PDB entry 6WJL | X-ray diffraction, 3.30 A resolution | chains G and L of the 4 polymer chains in the assembly

# Chain G
Protein: Glypican-2
Organism: Homo sapiens
Reference sequence: Q8N158 (GPC2_HUMAN); residues 23-493 here = UniProt positions 23-493
Chain sequence (482 residues; row label = number of the first residue in the row):
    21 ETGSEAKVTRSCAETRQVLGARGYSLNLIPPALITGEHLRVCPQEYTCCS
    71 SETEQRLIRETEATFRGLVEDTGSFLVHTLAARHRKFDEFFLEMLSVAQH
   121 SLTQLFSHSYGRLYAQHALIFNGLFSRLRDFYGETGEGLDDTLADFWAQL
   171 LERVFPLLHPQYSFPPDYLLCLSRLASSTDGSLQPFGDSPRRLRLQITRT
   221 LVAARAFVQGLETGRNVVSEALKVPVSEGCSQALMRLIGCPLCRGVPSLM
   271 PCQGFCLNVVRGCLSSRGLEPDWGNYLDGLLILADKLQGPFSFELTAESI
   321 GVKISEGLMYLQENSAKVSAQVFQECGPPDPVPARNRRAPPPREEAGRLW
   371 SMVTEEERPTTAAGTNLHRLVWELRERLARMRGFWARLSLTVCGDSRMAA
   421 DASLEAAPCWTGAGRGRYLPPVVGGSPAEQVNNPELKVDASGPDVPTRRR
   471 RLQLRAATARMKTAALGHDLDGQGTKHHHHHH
Disordered / not traced: 21-30, 56-58, 64-66, 348-379, 421-423, 491-502
Differences from the reference sequence: expression tag (21-22, 494-502); engineered mutation Thr55 (Ser in Q8N158), Thr92 (Ser in Q8N158), Thr155 (Ser in Q8N158)
Curated features (UniProtKB/Swiss-Prot):
  - natural variant: Asp200 (D200N: In a breast cancer sample)
Disulfide bonds: Cys32-Cys68, Cys62-Cys260, Cys69-Cys263, Cys191-Cys346, Cys250-Cys283, Cys272-Cys429, Cys276-Cys413

# Chain L
Protein: D3 Fab Light Chain
Organism: Homo sapiens
Notes: antibody fragment or engineered binder
Chain sequence (214 residues; row label = number of the first residue in the row):
     1 DIQMTQSPSTLSAFVGDRVTITCRASQSISSWLAWYQQKPGKAPKLLIYA
    51 ASTLQSGVPSRFSGSGSGTEFTLTISSLQPEDFATYYCQQLNSYPITFGQ
   101 GTRLEIKRTVAAPSVFIFPPSDEQLKSGTASVVCLLNNFYPREAKVQWKV
   151 DNALQSGNSQESVTEQDSKDSTYSLSSTLTLSKADYEKHKVYACEVTHQG
   201 LSSPVTKSFNRGEC
Disordered / not traced: 214
Disulfide bonds: Cys23-Cys88, Cys134-Cys194

# Interface between chain G and chain L
Pairs across the interface (8; chain G residue first):
  His98(G) - Tyr49(L)  hydrogen bond
  Ala102(G) - Trp32(L)
  Arg105(G) - Trp32(L)
  Lys106(G) - Trp32(L)
  Lys106(G) - Leu91(L)
  Glu109(G) - Ser30(L)  hydrogen bond
  Glu109(G) - Trp32(L)  hydrogen bond
  Thr381(G) - Ser28(L)
Other interface residues (no listed pair), chain G (8 interface residues in all): Thr380, Ala382
Other interface residues (no listed pair), chain L (7 interface residues in all): Gln27, Asn92

# Overview
8 residues of chain G and 7 residues of chain L are in contact, with 3 hydrogen bonds. Polar contacts include
His98(G)-Tyr49(L), Glu109(G)-Ser30(L) and Glu109(G)-Trp32(L).
Chain G is Glypican-2 and chain L is D3 Fab Light Chain, both from Homo sapiens; the structure, Crystal
structure of Glypican-2 core protein in complex with D3 Fab, was determined by X-ray diffraction.
